Entry 6DJU (electron microscopy, 3.80 A resolution); this record covers chains C and N of the 7 polymer chains in the assembly.

Chain C:
Name: Chaperone protein ClpB
Organism: Mycobacterium tuberculosis
UniProtKB: A0A045JSR5 (A0A045JSR5_MYCTX); numbering as in UniProt (aligned over 1-848)
Chain sequence (848 residues; each row starts with the number of its first residue):
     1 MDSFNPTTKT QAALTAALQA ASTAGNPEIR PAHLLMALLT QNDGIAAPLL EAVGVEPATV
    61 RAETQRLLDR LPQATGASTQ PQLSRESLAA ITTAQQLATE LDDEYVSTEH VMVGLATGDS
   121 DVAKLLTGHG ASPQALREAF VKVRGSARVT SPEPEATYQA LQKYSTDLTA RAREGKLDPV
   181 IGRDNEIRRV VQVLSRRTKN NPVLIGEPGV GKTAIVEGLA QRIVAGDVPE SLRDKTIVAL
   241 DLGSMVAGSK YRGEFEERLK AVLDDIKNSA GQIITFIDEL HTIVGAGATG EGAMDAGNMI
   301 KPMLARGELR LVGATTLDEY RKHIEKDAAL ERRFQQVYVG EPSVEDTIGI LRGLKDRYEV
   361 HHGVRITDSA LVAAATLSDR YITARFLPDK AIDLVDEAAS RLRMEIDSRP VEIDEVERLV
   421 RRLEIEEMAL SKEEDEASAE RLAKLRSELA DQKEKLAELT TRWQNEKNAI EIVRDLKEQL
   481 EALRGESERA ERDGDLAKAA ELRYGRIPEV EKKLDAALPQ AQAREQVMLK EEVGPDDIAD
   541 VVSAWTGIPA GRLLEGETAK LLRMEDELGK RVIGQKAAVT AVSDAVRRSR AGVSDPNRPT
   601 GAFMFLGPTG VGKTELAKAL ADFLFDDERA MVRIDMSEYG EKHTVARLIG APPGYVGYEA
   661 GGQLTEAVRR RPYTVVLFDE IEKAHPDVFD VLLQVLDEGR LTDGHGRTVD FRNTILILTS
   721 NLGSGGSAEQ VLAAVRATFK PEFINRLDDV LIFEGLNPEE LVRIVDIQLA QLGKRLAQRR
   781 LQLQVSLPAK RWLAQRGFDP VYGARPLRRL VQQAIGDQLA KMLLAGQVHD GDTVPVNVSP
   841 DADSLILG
Unresolved in the structure: 1-158, 290-292, 432-441, 470-529, 846-848
Ligand contacts:
  - ATP-gamma-S (AGS; phosphothiophosphoric acid-adenylate ester), molecule 1: Pro179, Val180, Ile181, Pro208, Gly209, Val210, Gly211, Lys212, Thr213, Ala214, Glu279, Thr316, Ile350, Leu354, Pro388, Ile392
  - ATP-gamma-S (AGS), molecule 2: Arg571, Val572, Ile573, Thr609, Gly610, Val611, Gly612, Lys613, Thr614, Glu615, Asn721, Ile764, Gln768, Ala804, Arg805, Arg808
Reported in the primary citation:
  - binding site for casein polyAlanine model (chain N): Tyr251, Tyr655, Val656
  - mutagenesis - P410A, V656A, Y658A: abolished catalytic activity
  - self-association interface (contacts with another copy of this molecule); pairs are residue here / residue on that copy: Asp184-Arg418 (salt bridge), Arg352-Glu426 (salt bridge), Asp393-Arg196 (salt bridge), Asp396-Arg196 (salt bridge), Met404-Val191 (hydrophobic contact), Asp414-Arg188 (salt bridge), Arg775-Asp595 (salt bridge), Leu776-Val593 (hydrophobic contact), Asp817-Arg588 (salt bridge), Leu819-Val593 (hydrophobic contact), Glu397
  - binding site for ATP-gamma-S: Arg332, Arg333, Arg746, Arg805

Chain N:
Name: casein polyAlanine model
Organism: Bos taurus
Chain sequence (26 residues; row label = number of the first residue in the row):
     1 AAAAAAAAAA AAAAAAAAAA AAAAAA

Chain C / chain N interface:
Residue-residue contacts (9; chain C residue first):
  Lys250(C) - Ala7(N)
  Lys250(C) - Ala8(N)  hydrogen bond (backbone-backbone)
  Arg252(C) - Ala6(N)
  Ala288(C) - Ala9(N)
  Gly654(C) - Ala20(N)
  Tyr655(C) - Ala19(N)
  Tyr655(C) - Ala20(N)  hydrophobic
  Val656(C) - Ala19(N)  hydrophobic
  Val656(C) - Ala21(N)  hydrophobic
Interface residues without a listed pair, chain C (8 interface residues in all): Tyr251, Thr289
Interface residues without a listed pair, chain N (11 interface residues in all): Ala5, Ala10, Ala18, Ala22

In short:
The interface between chain C and chain N involves 8 residues on one side and 11 on the other, with 1 hydrogen
bond. The hydrogen-bonded pair Lys250(C)-Ala8(N) is a backbone contact. From the paper: a binding site for
ATP-gamma-S at Arg332(C), Arg333(C) and Arg746(C) among others; P410A, V656A and Y658A of chain C abolish
catalytic activity.
Chain C is Chaperone protein ClpB (Mycobacterium tuberculosis) and chain N is casein polyAlanine model (Bos
taurus); the structure, Mtb ClpB in complex with ATPgammaS and casein, Conformer 1, was determined by electron
microscopy (same publication as 6DJV and 6ED3).
